PDB entry 7JFO | electron microscopy, 2.13 A resolution | chains A and O of the 24 polymer chains in the assembly

Chain A (and O):
Protein: Ribulose bisphosphate carboxylase large chain
From: Chlamydomonas reinhardtii
Notes: EC 4.1.1.39; chain O of this document is another copy of the same molecule, construct and numbering; everything in this record applies to it too
UniProtKB: P00877 (RBL_CHLRE); residues 1-475 here = UniProt positions 1-475
Amino-acid sequence (475 residues; row label = number of the first residue in the row):
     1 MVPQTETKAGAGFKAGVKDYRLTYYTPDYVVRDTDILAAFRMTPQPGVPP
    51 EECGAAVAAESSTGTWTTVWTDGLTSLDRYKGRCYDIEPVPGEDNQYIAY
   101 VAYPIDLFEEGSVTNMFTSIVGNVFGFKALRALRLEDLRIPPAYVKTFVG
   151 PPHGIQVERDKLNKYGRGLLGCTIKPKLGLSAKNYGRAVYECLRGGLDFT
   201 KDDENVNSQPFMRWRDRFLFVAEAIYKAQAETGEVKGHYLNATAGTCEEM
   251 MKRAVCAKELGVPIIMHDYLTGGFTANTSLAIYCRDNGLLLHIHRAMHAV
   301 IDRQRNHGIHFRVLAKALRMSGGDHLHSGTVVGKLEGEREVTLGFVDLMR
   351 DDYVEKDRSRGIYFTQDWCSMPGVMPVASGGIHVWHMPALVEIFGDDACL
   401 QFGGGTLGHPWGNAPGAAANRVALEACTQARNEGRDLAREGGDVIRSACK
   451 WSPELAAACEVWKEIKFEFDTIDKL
Disordered / not traced: 1-17, 462-475
Construct notes: conflict P46 (Leu in P00877)
Modified residues: C256 (S-methylcysteine; SMC)

Chain A / chain O interface:
Residue-residue contacts - 12 pairs, chain A then chain O:
  D33(A) with D33(O)
  T34(A) with P142(O)
  D106(A) with S370(O), hydrogen bond
  E110(A) with K146(O), salt bridge
  P142(A) with T34(O)
  A143(A) with A143(O), hydrophobic; K146(O)
  K146(A) with E110(O), salt bridge; A143(O); T147(O)
  T147(A) with K146(O)
  S370(A) with D106(O), hydrogen bond
Other interface residues (no listed pair), chain A (11 interface residues in all): I105, C369
Other interface residues (no listed pair), chain O (11 interface residues in all): I105, C369

In short:
Chain A and chain O each contribute 11 residues to their interface, with 2 hydrogen bonds and 2 salt bridges.
Among the polar pairs are E110(A)-K146(O) and D106(A)-S370(O).
Both chains are Ribulose bisphosphate carboxylase large chain (Chlamydomonas reinhardtii). Entry 7JFO
(EPYC1(49-72)-bound Rubisco) was determined by electron microscopy together with 7JN4 and 7JSX from the same
study.
